PDB entry 8EFO | electron microscopy, 2.80 A resolution | chains B and C of the 7 polymer chains in the assembly

Chain B:
Protein: Guanine nucleotide-binding protein G(I)/G(S)/G(T) subunit beta-1
Organism: Rattus norvegicus
UniProtKB: P54311 (GBB1_RAT); residue numbers follow UniProt; this construct covers 2-340
Chain sequence (353 residues; row label = number of the first residue in the row; numbers below 1 keep their minus sign (Met-12 is residue -12)):
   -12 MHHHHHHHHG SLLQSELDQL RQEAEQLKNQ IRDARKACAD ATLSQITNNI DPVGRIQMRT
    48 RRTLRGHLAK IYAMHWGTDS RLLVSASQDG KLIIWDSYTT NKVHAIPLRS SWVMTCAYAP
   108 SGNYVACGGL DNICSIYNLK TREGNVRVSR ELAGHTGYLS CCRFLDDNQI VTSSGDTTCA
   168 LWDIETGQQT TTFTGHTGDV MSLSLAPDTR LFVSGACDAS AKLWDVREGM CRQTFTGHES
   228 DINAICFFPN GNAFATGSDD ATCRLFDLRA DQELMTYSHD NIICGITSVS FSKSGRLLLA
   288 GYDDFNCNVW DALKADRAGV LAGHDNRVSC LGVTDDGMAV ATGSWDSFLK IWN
Unresolved in the structure: -12 to 4
Sequence notes: expression tag (-12 to 1)

Chain C:
Protein: Guanine nucleotide-binding protein G(I)/G(S)/G(O) subunit gamma-2
Organism: Bos taurus
UniProtKB: P63212 (GBG2_BOVIN); residue numbers follow UniProt; this construct covers 1-68
Chain sequence (68 residues; row label = number of the first residue in the row):
     1 MASNNTASIA QARKLVEQLK MEANIDRIKV SKAAADLMAY CEAHAKEDPL LTPVPASENP
    61 FREKKFFC
Unresolved in the structure: 1-8, 64-68

Interface between chain B and chain C:
Pairs across the interface (82):
  Leu7(B) - Ile9(C)
  Leu7(B) - Arg13(C)
  Leu7(B) - Val16(C)
  Glu10(B) - Lys20(C)
  Ala11(B) - Val16(C)  hydrophobic
  Ala11(B) - Leu19(C)
  Leu14(B) - Val16(C)  hydrophobic
  Leu14(B) - Leu19(C)  hydrophobic
  Leu14(B) - Lys20(C)
  Gln17(B) - Ala23(C)
  Ile18(B) - Leu19(C)  hydrophobic
  Ile18(B) - Arg27(C)
  Ala21(B) - Arg27(C)
  Arg22(B) - Glu22(C)  salt bridge
  Arg22(B) - Arg27(C)
  Cys25(B) - Ile28(C)  hydrogen bond (side chain-backbone)
  Cys25(B) - Lys29(C)  hydrogen bond (backbone-side chain)
  Cys25(B) - Val30(C)
  Ala26(B) - Val30(C)  hydrophobic
  Asp27(B) - Lys29(C)  salt bridge
  Ala28(B) - Val30(C)
  Leu30(B) - Ala34(C)  hydrophobic
  Ile33(B) - Ser31(C)
  Ile33(B) - Ala34(C)  hydrophobic
  Ile33(B) - Met38(C)  hydrophobic
  Ile37(B) - Met38(C)  hydrophobic
  Ile37(B) - Glu42(C)
  Ile43(B) - Leu50(C)
  Met45(B) - Leu50(C)  hydrophobic
  Arg46(B) - Glu63(C)  salt bridge
  Arg48(B) - Asn59(C)
  Arg48(B) - Phe61(C)
  Arg48(B) - Glu63(C)  salt bridge
  Arg49(B) - Phe61(C)
  Arg49(B) - Arg62(C)  hydrogen bond (side chain-backbone)
  Ser84(B) - Phe61(C)
  Tyr85(B) - Pro60(C)
  Tyr85(B) - Phe61(C)  hydrophobic
  Met217(B) - Met21(C)  hydrophobic
  Cys218(B) - Gln18(C)
  Gln220(B) - Ile25(C)
  Thr221(B) - Glu22(C)  hydrogen bond (backbone-side chain)
  Phe235(B) - Leu37(C)  hydrophobic
  Phe235(B) - Tyr40(C)  hydrophobic
  Phe235(B) - Cys41(C)  hydrophobic
  Pro236(B) - Tyr40(C)
  Asn237(B) - Tyr40(C)
  Asp254(B) - Ala33(C)
  Arg256(B) - Arg27(C)
  Arg256(B) - Ile28(C)
  Arg256(B) - Asp36(C)  salt bridge
  Ala257(B) - Ile28(C)
  Asp258(B) - Arg27(C)  salt bridge
  Gln259(B) - Val30(C)
  Leu261(B) - Leu37(C)  hydrophobic
  Ser279(B) - Asp48(C)  hydrogen bond
  Ser279(B) - Leu50(C)
  Lys280(B) - Asp48(C)
  Ser281(B) - Tyr40(C)
  Ser281(B) - Cys41(C)  hydrogen bond (side chain-backbone)
  Ser281(B) - His44(C)
  Ser281(B) - Ala45(C)
  Ser281(B) - Asp48(C)
  Gly282(B) - Cys41(C)
  Arg283(B) - Cys41(C)
  Arg283(B) - Glu42(C)
  Arg283(B) - Leu51(C)
  Leu284(B) - Leu50(C)  hydrophobic
  Leu284(B) - Leu51(C)  hydrophobic
  Leu300(B) - Met38(C)  hydrophobic
  Asp323(B) - Pro49(C)
  Gly324(B) - Pro49(C)
  Gly324(B) - Leu50(C)
  Met325(B) - Pro49(C)
  Met325(B) - Leu50(C)
  Met325(B) - Val54(C)  hydrophobic
  Met325(B) - Asn59(C)
  Met325(B) - Pro60(C)
  Ala326(B) - Phe61(C)  hydrophobic
  Val327(B) - Leu50(C)  hydrophobic
  Ile338(B) - Phe61(C)  hydrophobic
  Asn340(B) - Asn59(C)  hydrogen bond
Also at the interface, not in a pair above, chain B (57 interface residues in all): Lys15, Ala24, Thr34, Val40, Arg219, Ala240, Leu252, Val320
Also at the interface, not in a pair above, chain C (37 interface residues in all): Asp26, Glu47

In short:
The interface between chain B and chain C involves 57 residues on one side and 37 on the other, with 7
hydrogen bonds and 6 salt bridges. Polar contacts include Arg22(B)-Glu22(C), Asp27(B)-Lys29(C) and
Arg46(B)-Glu63(C).
Chain B is Guanine nucleotide-binding protein G(I)/G(S)/G(T) subunit beta-1 (Rattus norvegicus) and chain C is
Guanine nucleotide-binding protein G(I)/G(S)/G(O) subunit gamma-2 (Bos taurus); the structure, PZM21-bound
mu-opioid receptor-Gi complex, was determined by electron microscopy, deposited together with 8EF5, 8EF6,
8EFB, 8EFL and 8EFQ.
